PDB entry 3ZD6 | X-ray diffraction, 2.80 A resolution | chains A and D of the 3 polymer chains in the assembly

== Chain A ==
Protein: Probable ATP-dependent RNA helicase DDX58
Source organism: Homo sapiens
Notes: EC 3.6.4.13
UniProt: O95786 (DDX58_HUMAN); residues 230-925 here correspond to UniProt positions 185-880 (UniProt number = residue number - 45)
Chain sequence (696 residues; each row starts with the number of its first residue):
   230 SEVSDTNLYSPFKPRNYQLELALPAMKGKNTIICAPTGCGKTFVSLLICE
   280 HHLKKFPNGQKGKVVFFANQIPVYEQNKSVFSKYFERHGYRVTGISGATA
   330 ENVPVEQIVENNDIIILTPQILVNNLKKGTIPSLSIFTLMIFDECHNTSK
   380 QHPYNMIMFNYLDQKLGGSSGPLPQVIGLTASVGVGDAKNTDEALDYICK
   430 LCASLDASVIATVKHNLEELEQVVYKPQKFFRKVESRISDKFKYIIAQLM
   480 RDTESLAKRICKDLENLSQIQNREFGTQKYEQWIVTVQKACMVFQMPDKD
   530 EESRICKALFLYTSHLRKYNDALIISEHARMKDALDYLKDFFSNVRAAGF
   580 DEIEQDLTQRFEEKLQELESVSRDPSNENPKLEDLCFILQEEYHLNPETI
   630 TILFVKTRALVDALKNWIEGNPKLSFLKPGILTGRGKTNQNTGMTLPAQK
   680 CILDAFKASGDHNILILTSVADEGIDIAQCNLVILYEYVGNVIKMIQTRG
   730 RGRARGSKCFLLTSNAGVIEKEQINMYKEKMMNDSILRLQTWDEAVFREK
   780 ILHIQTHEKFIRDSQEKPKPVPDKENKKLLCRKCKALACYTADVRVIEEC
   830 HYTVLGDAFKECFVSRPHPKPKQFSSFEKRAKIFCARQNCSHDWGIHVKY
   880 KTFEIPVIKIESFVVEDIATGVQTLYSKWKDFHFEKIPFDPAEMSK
Not modelled in the structure: 230-235, 522-531, 662-690, 702-706, 723-732, 922-925
Sequence notes: conflict Asn287 (Gln242 in O95786), Asn306 (Gln261 in O95786), Leu696 (Ala651 in O95786)
Disulfides: Cys520-Cys535
Bound ions: Zn2+: Cys810, Cys813, Cys864, Cys869
From the paper describing this entry:
  - conformationally variable residues (domain motion): Gln511, Glu530

== Chain D ==
Molecule: 10-nt RNA strand
Sequence (10 nucleotides; numbered 1 to 10; the number before each row is that of its first residue):
     1 GCGCGCGCGC

== Chain A / chain D interface ==
Contacting residue pairs (15):
  Asn298(A) - C8(D)  sugar contact
  Asn298(A) - G9(D)  sugar contact
  Gln299(A) - C8(D)  phosphate contact
  Gln299(A) - G9(D)  phosphate contact
  Ile300(A) - G9(D)  hydrogen bond to the phosphate
  Ile300(A) - C10(D)  phosphate contact
  Pro301(A) - G9(D)  phosphate contact
  Ser325(A) - C10(D)  phosphate contact
  Gly326(A) - C10(D)  hydrogen bond to the phosphate
  Thr347(A) - C10(D)  hydrogen bond to the phosphate
  Gln349(A) - G9(D)  sugar contact
  Gln349(A) - C10(D)  sugar contact
  Ile350(A) - C10(D)  sugar contact
  Arg811(A) - G3(D)  salt bridge to the phosphate
  Phe853(A) - C10(D)  base contact
Also at the interface, not in a pair above, chain A (14 interface residues in all): Ala329, Asn353, Gln498
Also at the interface, not in a pair above, chain D (5 interface residues in all): G5

== Overview ==
Chain A and chain D form an interface of 14 and 5 residues respectively, with 3 hydrogen bonds and 1 salt
bridge. Polar pairs include Ile300(A)-G9(D), Gly326(A)-C10(D) and Thr347(A)-C10(D). Cys810(A), Cys813(A),
Cys864(A) and Cys869(A) form the Zn2+ site. From the paper: conformational variability at Gln511(A) and
Glu530(A).
Here chain A is Probable ATP-dependent RNA helicase DDX58 (Homo sapiens) and chain D is a 10-nt RNA strand.
Entry 3ZD6 (Snapshot 1 of RIG-I scanning on RNA duplex) was determined by X-ray diffraction together with 3ZD7
from the same study.
